7V9C - chains I and A of the 18 polymer chains in the assembly; structure by electron microscopy, 4.50 A resolution (low resolution: residue-level contacts below are approximate; hydrogen-bond / salt-bridge calls are withheld).

# Chain I
Molecule: 275-nt DNA strand
Organism: Homo sapiens
Sequence (275 nucleotides; each row starts with the number of its first residue):
     1 GGGTTAGGGTTAGGGTTAGGGTTAGGGTTAGGGTTAGGGTTAGGGTTAGG
    51 GTTAGGGTTAGGGTTAGGGTTAGGGTTAGGGTTAGGGTTAGGGTTAGGGT
   101 TAGGGTTAGGGTTAGGGTTAGGGTTAGGGTTAGGGTTAGGGTTAGGGTTA
   151 GGGTTAGGGTTAGGGTTAGGGTTAGGGTTAGGGTTAGGGTTAGGGTTAGG
   201 GTTAGGGTTAGGGTTAGGGTTAGGGTTAGGGTTAGGGTTAGGGTTAGGGT
   251 TAGGGTTAGGGTTAGGGTTAGGGTT
Disordered / not traced: 274-275

# Chain A
Molecule: Histone H3.1
Organism: Homo sapiens
UniProtKB: P68431 (H31_HUMAN); residues 0-135 here correspond to UniProt positions 1-136 (UniProt number = residue number + 1)
Amino-acid sequence (136 residues; row label = number of the first residue in the row; numbering starts at 0):
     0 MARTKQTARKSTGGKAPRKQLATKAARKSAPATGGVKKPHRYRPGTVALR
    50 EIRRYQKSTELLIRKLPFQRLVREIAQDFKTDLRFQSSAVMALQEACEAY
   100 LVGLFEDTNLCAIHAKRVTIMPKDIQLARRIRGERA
Disordered / not traced: 0-39, 135
Swiss-Prot annotation at these positions:
  - modified residue: Arg-2 (Asymmetric dimethylarginine), Thr-3 (Phosphothreonine), Lys-4 (Allysine), Gln-5 (5-glutamyl dopamine), Thr-6 (Phosphothreonine), Arg-8 (Citrulline), Lys-9 (N6,N6,N6-trimethyllysine), Ser-10 (ADP-ribosylserine), Thr-11 (Phosphothreonine), Lys-14 (N6-(2-hydroxyisobutyryl)lysine), Arg-17 (Asymmetric dimethylarginine), Lys-18 (N6-(2-hydroxyisobutyryl)lysine), Lys-23 (N6-(2-hydroxyisobutyryl)lysine), Arg-26 (Citrulline), Lys-27 (N6,N6,N6-trimethyllysine), Ser-28 (ADP-ribosylserine), Lys-36 (N6,N6,N6-trimethyllysine), Lys-37 (N6-methyllysine), Tyr-41 (Phosphotyrosine), Lys-56 (N6,N6,N6-trimethyllysine) and 8 more in UniProt
  - lipidation: Lys-18 (N6-decanoyllysine)

# How chain I and chain A interact
Pairs across the interface (9):
  DT179(I) / Arg-83(A)
  DA180(I) / Arg-72(A)
  DA180(I) / Arg-83(A)
  DA180(I) / Phe-84(A)
  DT190(I) / Arg-63(A)
  DG200(I) / Thr-118(A)
  DG271(I) / Tyr-41(A)
  DG273(I) / Arg-42(A)
  DG273(I) / Thr-45(A)
Also at the interface, not in a pair above, chain I (7 interface residues in all): DA198
Also at the interface, not in a pair above, chain A (12 interface residues in all): Arg-40, Pro-43, Gln-85, Arg-116

# Overview
7 residues of chain I face 12 of chain A across their interface.
Chain I is a 275-nt DNA strand and chain A is Histone H3.1, both from Homo sapiens; the structure, Telomeric
Dinucleosome in open state, was determined by electron microscopy, deposited together with 7V90, 7V96, 7V9J,
7V9K, 7V9S and 7VA4.
